PDB entry 7PBS | electron microscopy, 3.30 A resolution | chains C and D of the 9 polymer chains in the assembly

Chain C (and D):
Protein: Holliday junction ATP-dependent DNA helicase RuvB
Source organism: Streptococcus thermophilus
Notes: EC 3.6.4.12; chain D of this document is another copy of the same molecule, construct and numbering; everything in this record applies to it too
UniProt: A0A2U2MES7 (A0A2U2MES7_STRTR); numbering as in UniProt (aligned over 19-333)
Amino-acid sequence (315 residues; row label = number of the first residue in the row):
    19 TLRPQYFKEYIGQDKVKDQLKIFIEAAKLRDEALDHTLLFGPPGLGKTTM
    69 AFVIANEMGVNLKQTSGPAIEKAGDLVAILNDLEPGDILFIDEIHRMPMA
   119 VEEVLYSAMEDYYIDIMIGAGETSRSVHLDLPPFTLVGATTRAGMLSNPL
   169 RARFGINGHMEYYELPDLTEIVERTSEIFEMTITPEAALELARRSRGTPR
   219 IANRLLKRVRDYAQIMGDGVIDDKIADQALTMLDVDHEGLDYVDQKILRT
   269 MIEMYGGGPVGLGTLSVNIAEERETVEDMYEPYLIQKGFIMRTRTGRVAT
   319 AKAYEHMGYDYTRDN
Unresolved in the structure: 137-140, 332-333 (chain D: 332-333)
Ion coordination: Mg2+: T66 (together with ATP-gamma-S)
Ligand contacts: ATP-gamma-S (AGS; phosphothiophosphoric acid-adenylate ester): L20, R21, P22, Y28, I29, P61, G62, L63, G64, K65, T66, T67, E111, T159, Y181, I189, R192, P217, R218, N221

Chain C / chain D interface:
Residue-residue contacts (38):
  Q37(C) with M250(D), hydrogen bond (side chain-backbone); L251(D)
  I40(C) with D229(D); Y230(D), hydrophobic; I233(D), hydrophobic; M234(D), hydrophobic
  F41(C) with R226(D); D229(D)
  A44(C) with D229(D); Q232(D); I233(D), hydrophobic
  R48(C) with R228(D); D229(D), salt bridge; Q232(D), hydrogen bond
  D53(C) with R226(D), salt bridge
  E121(C) with R114(D), salt bridge
  E128(C) with R21(D), salt bridge; R218(D), salt bridge
  R160(C) with E290(D), salt bridge
  A161(C) with M297(D), hydrophobic
  G162(C) with T293(D), hydrogen bond (backbone-side chain); D296(D)
  R169(C) with M297(D)
  A170(C) with R218(D); R222(D)
  R171(C) with R218(D)
  F172(C) with R222(D)
  G173(C) with R222(D); R226(D), hydrogen bond (backbone-side chain)
  I174(C) with R226(D)
  H177(C) with E289(D), salt bridge
  E179(C) with Y260(D)
  Q304(C) with V285(D), hydrogen bond (side chain-backbone); A288(D)
  R310(C) with Y273(D); G281(D); T282(D), hydrogen bond
  R312(C) with T313(D)
Interface residues without a listed pair, chain C (31 interface residues in all): K33, E43, L47, E50, F58, P60, N166, I303, M309
Interface residues without a listed pair, chain D (33 interface residues in all): P61, P86, K225, V261, M272, N286, E292, Y298

In short:
31 residues of chain C and 33 residues of chain D are in contact; the contacts include 6 hydrogen bonds and 7
salt bridges. Polar contacts include R48(C)-D229(D), D53(C)-R226(D) and E121(C)-R114(D). Ligands of chain C:
ATP-gamma-S.
Both chains are Holliday junction ATP-dependent DNA helicase RuvB (Streptococcus thermophilus). Entry 7PBS
(RuvAB branch migration motor complexed to the Holliday junction - RuvB AAA+ state s0+A [t1 dataset]) was
determined by electron microscopy together with 7PBL, 7PBM, 7PBN, 7PBO, 7PBP, 7PBQ and 3 further entries from
the same study.
